2V0G - chains A and B; structure by X-ray diffraction, 3.50 A resolution.

[Chain A]
Protein: Aminoacyl-tRNA synthetase
Source organism: Thermus thermophilus
UniProtKB: Q7SIE4 (Q7SIE4_THETH); residue numbers follow UniProt; this construct covers 1-878
Amino-acid sequence (878 residues; row label = number of the first residue in the row):
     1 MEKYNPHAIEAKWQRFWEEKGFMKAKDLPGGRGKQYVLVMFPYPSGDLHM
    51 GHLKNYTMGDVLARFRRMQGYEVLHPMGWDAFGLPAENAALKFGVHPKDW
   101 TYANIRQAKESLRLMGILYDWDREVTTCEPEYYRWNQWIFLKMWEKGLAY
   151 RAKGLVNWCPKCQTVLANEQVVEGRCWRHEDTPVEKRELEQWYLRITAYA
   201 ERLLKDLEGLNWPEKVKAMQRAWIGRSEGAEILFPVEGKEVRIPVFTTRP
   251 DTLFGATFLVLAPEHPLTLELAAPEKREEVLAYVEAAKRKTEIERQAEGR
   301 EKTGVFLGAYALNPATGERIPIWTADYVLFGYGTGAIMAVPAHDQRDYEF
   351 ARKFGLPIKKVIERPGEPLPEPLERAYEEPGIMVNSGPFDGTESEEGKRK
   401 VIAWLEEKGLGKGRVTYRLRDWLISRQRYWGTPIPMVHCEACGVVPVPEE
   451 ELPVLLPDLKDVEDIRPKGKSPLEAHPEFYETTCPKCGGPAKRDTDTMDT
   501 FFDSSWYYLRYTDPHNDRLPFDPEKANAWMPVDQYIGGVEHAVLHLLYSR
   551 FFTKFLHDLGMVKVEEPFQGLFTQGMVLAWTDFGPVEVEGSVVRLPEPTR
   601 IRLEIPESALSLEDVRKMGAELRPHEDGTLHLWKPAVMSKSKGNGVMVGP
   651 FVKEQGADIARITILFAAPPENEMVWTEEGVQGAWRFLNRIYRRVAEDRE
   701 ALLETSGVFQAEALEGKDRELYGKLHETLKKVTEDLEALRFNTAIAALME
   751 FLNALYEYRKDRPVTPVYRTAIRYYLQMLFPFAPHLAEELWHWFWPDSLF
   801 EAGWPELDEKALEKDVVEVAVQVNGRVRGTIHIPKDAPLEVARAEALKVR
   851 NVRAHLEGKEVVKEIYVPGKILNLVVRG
Not modelled in the structure: 877-878
Metal / ion sites: Hg2+: Tyr102, Cys128; Zn2+ site 1: Cys159, Cys162, Cys176; Zn2+ site 2 near Cys487 (its only coordinating residue here)
Residues lining bound ligands: leucine (LEU): Met40, Phe41, Pro42, Tyr43, Asp80, Phe501, Ser504, Tyr507, Tyr535, His541, His545

[Chain B]
Molecule: TRNALEU
Sequence (83 nucleotides; each row starts with the number of its first residue; a row labelled like 47A-47F holds insertion residues (47A, then the next letters in order)):
     1 GCCGGGGUGGCGGAAUGGGU
   20A A
    21 GACGCGCAUGACUCAGGAUCAUGUGCG
47A-47F CAAGCG
    48 UGCGGGUUCAAGUCCCGCCCCCGGCACCX
Not modelled in the structure: 16-17, 33-37
Modified residues: ANZ ([(6-amino-9H-purin-9-yl)-[5-fluoro-1,3-dihydro-1-hydroxy-2,1-benzoxaborole]-4'yl]methyl dihydrogen phosphate) at position 76

[Interface between chain A and chain B]
Pairs across the interface - 67 pairs, chain A then chain B:
  Val172(A) with C72(B), phosphate contact
  Glu214(A) with G4(B), phosphate contact; G5(B), phosphate contact
  Lys215(A) with G4(B), sugar contact; G70(B), hydrogen bond to the sugar
  Met219(A) with G71(B), sugar contact
  Ser227(A) with ANZ_76(B), base contact
  Phe246(A) with ANZ_76(B), base contact
  Thr247(A) with ANZ_76(B), base contact
  Thr248(A) with ANZ_76(B), hydrogen bond to the phosphate
  Arg249(A) with ANZ_76(B), base contact
  Thr252(A) with ANZ_76(B), base contact
  Arg295(A) with C74(B), base contact
  Gln296(A) with C74(B), phosphate contact
  Glu301(A) with C74(B), base contact
  Lys302(A) with C74(B), hydrogen bond to the base
  Tyr327(A) with C74(B), hydrogen bond to the sugar; ANZ_76(B), base contact
  Val328(A) with ANZ_76(B), base contact
  Leu329(A) with C75(B), base contact; ANZ_76(B), base contact
  Tyr332(A) with C75(B), hydrogen bond to the phosphate; ANZ_76(B), base contact
  Ile337(A) with ANZ_76(B), base contact
  Met338(A) with ANZ_76(B), base contact
  His343(A) with ANZ_76(B), base contact
  Asp344(A) with ANZ_76(B), base contact
  Arg346(A) with C74(B), hydrogen bond to the phosphate; C75(B), salt bridge to the phosphate; ANZ_76(B), hydrogen bond to the sugar
  Arg418(A) with C72(B), sugar contact; C75(B), sugar contact
  Phe666(A) with G12(B), base contact; C23(B), sugar contact; G24(B), sugar contact
  Ala667(A) with G12(B), sugar contact
  Ala668(A) with G12(B), sugar contact
  Pro669(A) with G13(B), phosphate contact; A14(B), phosphate contact
  Asn672(A) with G13(B), hydrogen bond to the phosphate
  Glu679(A) with C25(B), sugar contact
  Gly683(A) with C25(B), phosphate contact
  Arg686(A) with C25(B), salt bridge to the phosphate; G26(B), salt bridge to the phosphate; C40(B), phosphate contact
  Arg690(A) with A41(B), salt bridge to the phosphate
  Asn742(A) with A14(B), phosphate contact
  Thr743(A) with A14(B), sugar contact
  Ala746(A) with A22(B), base contact; C23(B), sugar contact
  Met749(A) with C23(B), hydrogen bond to the sugar
  Glu750(A) with A22(B), hydrogen bond to the sugar; C23(B), phosphate contact
  Asn753(A) with G24(B), hydrogen bond to the phosphate
  Tyr756(A) with A41(B), phosphate contact
  Lys760(A) with U42(B), salt bridge to the phosphate
  Glu818(A) with U20(B), base contact
  Ala820(A) with U20(B), sugar contact
  Gln822(A) with G19(B), hydrogen bond to the base
  Gly825(A) with A57(B), sugar contact
  Val827(A) with U20(B), phosphate contact; A20A(B), phosphate contact
  Thr830(A) with U20(B), base contact
  Lys870(A) with U20(B), base contact
  Ile871(A) with G19(B), base contact
  Asn873(A) with G19(B), base contact; C56(B), hydrogen bond to the base
Also at the interface, not in a pair above, chain A (63 interface residues in all): Ala218, Gly299, Arg300, Asp326, Gly335, Val340, Arg420, Gln682, Lys731, Asn824, Arg826, Ile865, Val875
Also at the interface, not in a pair above, chain B (29 interface residues in all): C3, A15, U39, C47E, A73

[In short]
63 residues of chain A face 29 of chain B across their interface, with 13 hydrogen bonds and 5 salt bridges.
Among the polar pairs are Lys302(A)-C74(B), Gln822(A)-G19(B) and Asn873(A)-C56(B). Bound to chain A: leucine.
The Hg2+ site is built by Tyr102(A) and Cys128(A).
Chain A is Aminoacyl-tRNA synthetase (Thermus thermophilus) and chain B is TRNALEU; the structure, LEUCYL-TRNA
SYNTHETASE FROM THERMUS THERMOPHILUS COMPLEXED WITH A tRNA(leu) transcript with
5-FLUORO-1,3-DIHYDRO-1-HYDROXY-2,1- BENZOXABOROLE (AN2690) forming an ..., was determined by X-ray diffraction
(same publication as 2V0C).
